7RIX - chains A and H of the 13 polymer chains in the assembly; structure by X-ray diffraction, 3.40 A resolution.

Chain A:
Protein: DNA-directed RNA polymerase II subunit RPB1
Organism: Saccharomyces cerevisiae (strain ATCC 204508 / S288c)
Notes: EC 2.7.7.6
UniProtKB: P04050 (RPB1_YEAST); numbering as in UniProt (aligned over 1-1733)
Sequence (1733 residues; each row starts with the number of its first residue):
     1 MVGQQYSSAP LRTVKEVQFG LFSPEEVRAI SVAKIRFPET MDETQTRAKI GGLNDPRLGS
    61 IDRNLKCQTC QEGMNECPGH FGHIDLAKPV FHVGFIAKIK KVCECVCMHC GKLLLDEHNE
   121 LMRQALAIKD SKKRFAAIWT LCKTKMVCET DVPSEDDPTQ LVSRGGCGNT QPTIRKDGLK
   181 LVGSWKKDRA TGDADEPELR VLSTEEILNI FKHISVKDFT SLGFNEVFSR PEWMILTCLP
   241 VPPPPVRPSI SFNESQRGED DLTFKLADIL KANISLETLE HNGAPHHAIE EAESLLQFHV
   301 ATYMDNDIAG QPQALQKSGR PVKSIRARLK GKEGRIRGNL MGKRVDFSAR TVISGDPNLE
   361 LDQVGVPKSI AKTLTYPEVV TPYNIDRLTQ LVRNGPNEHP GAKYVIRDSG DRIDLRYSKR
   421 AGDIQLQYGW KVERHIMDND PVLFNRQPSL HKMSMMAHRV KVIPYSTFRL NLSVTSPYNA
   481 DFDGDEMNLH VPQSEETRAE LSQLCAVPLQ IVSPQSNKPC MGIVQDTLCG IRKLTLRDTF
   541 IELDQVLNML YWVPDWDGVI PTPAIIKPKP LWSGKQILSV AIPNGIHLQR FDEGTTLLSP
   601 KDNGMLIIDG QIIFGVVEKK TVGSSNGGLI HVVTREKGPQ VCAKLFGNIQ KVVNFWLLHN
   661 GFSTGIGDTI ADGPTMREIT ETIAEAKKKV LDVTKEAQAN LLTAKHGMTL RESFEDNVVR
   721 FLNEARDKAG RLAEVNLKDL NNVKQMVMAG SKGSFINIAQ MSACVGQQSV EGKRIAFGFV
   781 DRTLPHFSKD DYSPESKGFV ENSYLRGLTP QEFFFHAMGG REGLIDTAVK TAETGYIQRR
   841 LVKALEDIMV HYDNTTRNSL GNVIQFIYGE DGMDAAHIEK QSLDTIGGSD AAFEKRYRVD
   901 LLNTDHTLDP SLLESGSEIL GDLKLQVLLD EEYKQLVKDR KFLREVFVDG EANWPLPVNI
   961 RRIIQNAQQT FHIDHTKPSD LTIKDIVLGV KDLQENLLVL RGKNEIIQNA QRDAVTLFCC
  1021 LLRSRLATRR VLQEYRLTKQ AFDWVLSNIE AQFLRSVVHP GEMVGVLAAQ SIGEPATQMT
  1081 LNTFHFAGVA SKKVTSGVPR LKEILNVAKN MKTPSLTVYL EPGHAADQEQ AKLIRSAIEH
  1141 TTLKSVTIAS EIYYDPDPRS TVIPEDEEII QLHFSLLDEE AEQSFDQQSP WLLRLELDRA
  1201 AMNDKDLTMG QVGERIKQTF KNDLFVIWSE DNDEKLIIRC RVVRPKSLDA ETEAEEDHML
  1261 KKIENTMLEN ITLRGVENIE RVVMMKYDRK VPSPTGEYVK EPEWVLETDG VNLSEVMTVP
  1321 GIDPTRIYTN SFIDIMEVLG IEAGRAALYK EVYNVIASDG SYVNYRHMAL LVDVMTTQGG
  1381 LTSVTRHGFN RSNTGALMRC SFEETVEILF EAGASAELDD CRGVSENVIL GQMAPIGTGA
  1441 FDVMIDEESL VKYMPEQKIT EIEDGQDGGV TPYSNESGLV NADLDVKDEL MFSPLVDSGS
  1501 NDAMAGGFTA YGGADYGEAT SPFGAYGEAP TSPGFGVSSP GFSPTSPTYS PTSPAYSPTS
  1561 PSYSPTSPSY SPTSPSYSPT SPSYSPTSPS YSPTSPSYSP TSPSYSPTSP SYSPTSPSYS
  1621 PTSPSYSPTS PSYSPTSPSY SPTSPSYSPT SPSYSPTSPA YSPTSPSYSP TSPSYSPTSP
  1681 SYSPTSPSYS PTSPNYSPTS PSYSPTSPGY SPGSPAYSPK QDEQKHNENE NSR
Unresolved in the structure: 1-2, 154-160, 187-198, 250-256, 1082-1091, 1177-1187, 1244-1256, 1447-1733
Metal / ion sites: Zn2+ site 1: C67, C70, C77, H80; Zn2+ site 2: C107, C110; Mg2+: D483, D485 (shared with 2 residues of chain R)
Residues lining bound ligands: 5N0 (3-({3-[(3-{[4-({4-[(4-{[4-({(2R)-2-amino-4-[(1-methyl-4-{[1-methyl-4-({1-methyl-4-[(1-methyl-1H-imidazole-2-carbonyl)amino]-1H-imidazole-2-carbonyl}amino)-1H-pyrrole-2-carbonyl]amino}-1H-pyrrole-2-carbonyl)amino]butanoyl}amino)-1-methyl-1H-imidazole-2-carbonyl]amino}-1-methyl-1H-pyrrole-2-carbonyl)amino]-1-methyl-1H-pyrrole-2-carbonyl}amino)-1-methyl-1H-pyrrole-2-carbonyl]amino}propyl)(methyl)amino]propyl}carbamoyl)benzoic acid): R1386, H1387, R1391

Chain H:
Protein: DNA-directed RNA polymerases I, II, and III subunit RPABC3
Organism: Saccharomyces cerevisiae (strain ATCC 204508 / S288c)
UniProtKB: P20436 (RPAB3_YEAST); residues 1-146 here = UniProt positions 1-146
Sequence (146 residues; row label = number of the first residue in the row):
     1 MSNTLFDDIF QVSEVDPGRY NKVCRIEAAS TTQDQCKLTL DINVELFPVA AQDSLTVTIA
    61 SSLNLEDTPA NDSSATRSWR PPQAGDRSLA DDYDYVMYGT AYKFEEVSKD LIAVYYSFGG
   121 LLMRLEGNYR NLNNLKQENA YLLIRR
Unresolved in the structure: 1, 64-75

Chain A / chain H interface:
Residue-residue contacts (54):
  R537(A) - Y20(H)  hydrogen bond
  R537(A) - V23(H)
  R537(A) - G120(H)  hydrogen bond (side chain-backbone)
  R537(A) - L121(H)
  D538(A) - Y20(H)
  D538(A) - N21(H)  hydrogen bond (side chain-backbone)
  D538(A) - K22(H)  hydrogen bond (side chain-backbone)
  D538(A) - V23(H)
  F540(A) - N43(H)
  F540(A) - L121(H)  hydrophobic
  I560(A) - S78(H)
  I560(A) - W79(H)  hydrogen bond (backbone-backbone)
  P563(A) - W79(H)
  P563(A) - Y98(H)
  A564(A) - M97(H)
  A564(A) - Y98(H)  hydrogen bond (backbone-backbone)
  I565(A) - N43(H)
  I565(A) - L46(H)  hydrophobic
  I565(A) - Y95(H)
  I565(A) - V96(H)
  I565(A) - M97(H)  hydrophobic
  I566(A) - V96(H)  hydrogen bond (backbone-backbone)
  K567(A) - L89(H)
  K567(A) - D91(H)  salt bridge
  K567(A) - Y93(H)
  K567(A) - D94(H)
  K567(A) - Y95(H)
  K567(A) - V96(H)
  P568(A) - L46(H)  hydrophobic
  P568(A) - D94(H)
  P570(A) - W79(H)  hydrophobic
  L571(A) - L46(H)  hydrophobic
  W572(A) - W79(H)  hydrophobic
  S573(A) - G119(H)  hydrogen bond (side chain-backbone)
  K575(A) - G119(H)
  K575(A) - G120(H)
  L597(A) - Y102(H)  hydrogen bond (backbone-side chain)
  L597(A) - Y115(H)  hydrophobic
  L597(A) - L122(H)
  L598(A) - R25(H)  hydrogen bond (backbone-side chain)
  L598(A) - T39(H)
  L598(A) - L122(H)
  L598(A) - R124(H)
  S599(A) - R25(H)
  P600(A) - R25(H)
  K601(A) - R19(H)
  D602(A) - Y20(H)
  L606(A) - Y102(H)  hydrophobic
  I613(A) - Y102(H)  hydrophobic
  I613(A) - S117(H)  hydrogen bond (backbone-side chain)
  I613(A) - G120(H)
  D739(A) - R19(H)  salt bridge
  M748(A) - R19(H)
  D974(A) - K136(H)
Also at the interface, not in a pair above, chain A (34 interface residues in all): L543, V559, P561, T562, K569, Q576, F614, I973
Also at the interface, not in a pair above, chain H (34 interface residues in all): G18, D41, T76, K103, F118, Y141

Overview:
The chain A/chain H interface involves 34 residues from each chain; the contacts include 11 hydrogen bonds and
2 salt bridges. Among the polar pairs are K567(A)-D91(H), D739(A)-R19(H) and R537(A)-Y20(H). Chain A binds
compound 5N0. The Mg2+ site is built by D483(A) and D485(A).
Here chain A is DNA-directed RNA polymerase II subunit RPB1 and chain H is DNA-directed RNA polymerases I, II,
and III subunit RPABC3, both from Saccharomyces cerevisiae (strain ATCC 204508 / S288c). Entry 7RIX (RNA
polymerase II elongation complex with hairpin polyamide Py-Im 1, scaffold 2) was determined by X-ray
diffraction, deposited together with 7RIM, 7RIP, 7RIQ, 7RIW and 7RIY.
